PDB entry 7PXP | X-ray diffraction, 2.00 A resolution | chains B and D of the 4 polymer chains in the assembly

== Chain B ==
Protein: Benzoylsuccinyl-CoA thiolase subunit
Organism: Geobacter metallireducens (strain ATCC 53774 / DSM 7210 / GS-15)
Reference sequence: Q39VG2 (Q39VG2_GEOMG); residues 1-146 here = UniProt positions 1-146
Chain sequence (146 residues; row label = number of the first residue in the row):
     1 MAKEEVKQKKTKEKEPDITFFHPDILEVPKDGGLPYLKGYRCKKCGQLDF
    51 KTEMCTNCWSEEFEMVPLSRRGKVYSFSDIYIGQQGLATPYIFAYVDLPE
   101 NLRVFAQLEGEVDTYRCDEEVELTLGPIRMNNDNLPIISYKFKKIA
Unresolved in the structure: 1-15
Curated features (UniProtKB/Swiss-Prot):
  - binding site (Zn(2+)): C42, C45, C55, C58
Bound ions: Zn2+: C42, C45, C55, C58

== Chain D ==
Protein: Benzoylsuccinyl-CoA thiolase subunit
Organism: Geobacter metallireducens (strain ATCC 53774 / DSM 7210 / GS-15)
Reference sequence: Q39VG1 (Q39VG1_GEOMG); residues 1-390 here = UniProt positions 1-390
Chain sequence (392 residues; numbered 1 to 392; the number before each row is that of its first residue):
     1 MKLQREVYIAGVGETKFGKHTVDFDVLGREAALQAMNGSNIDRPDMIQSA
    51 YVGNGMNDMTTGQAVFRGLGMCGPNLPIINVQSACSAGAMAVFCAIKDVA
   101 TGVTDLSIGVGTENHTMHRQSGAAFSAARSDIETMHGAVMTGKYAMRATR
   151 YMHETGATIEDLAMITVKNRKHATHNPYAWFKGAITVEEVVNSRMVAYPM
   201 TLQQCCGIADGAAAVVVGSKEMMKKLGIAKPVKVAGVVVESGPYHNRPRD
   251 ITGDDITETTSEKLYEESGIGPKEVNILELHDAFTIAELLYYECMGLCKK
   301 GDGLKFLRDGQSTYGGQCVVSPRGGLLSYGHPIGASGAAQIAQNVKQLRG
   351 ECGGYQVGPTPKVAMSHVTGGGLSGTEHAACTMHMLVKGWGS
Unresolved in the structure: 121-126, 392
Construct notes: expression tag (391-392)
From the paper describing this entry:
  - catalytic residues: C85, H281, H331, T369 to G372, H378 (proposed by the authors, not directly observed)

== How chain B and chain D interact ==
Residue-residue contacts - 77 pairs, chain B then chain D:
  D17(B) - R129(D)  salt bridge
  I18(B) - R129(D)
  F21(B) - I132(D)  hydrophobic
  F21(B) - M135(D)  hydrophobic
  F21(B) - H136(D)
  I25(B) - I132(D)  hydrophobic
  Q47(B) - R247(D)
  D49(B) - N246(D)  hydrogen bond
  F50(B) - N246(D)
  Y75(B) - R150(D)  hydrogen bond (backbone-side chain)
  Y75(B) - R249(D)  hydrogen bond (side chain-backbone)
  Y75(B) - D250(D)
  Y75(B) - I251(D)  hydrogen bond (side chain-backbone)
  S76(B) - M146(D)  hydrogen bond (side chain-backbone)
  S76(B) - T149(D)
  S76(B) - R150(D)
  S76(B) - I251(D)
  F77(B) - M146(D)
  F77(B) - T149(D)  hydrogen bond (backbone-side chain)
  S78(B) - G142(D)
  S78(B) - A145(D)
  S78(B) - A197(D)
  S78(B) - Y198(D)  hydrogen bond (side chain-backbone)
  D79(B) - A197(D)
  D79(B) - Y198(D)  hydrogen bond (backbone-backbone)
  I80(B) - G142(D)
  I80(B) - V196(D)
  I80(B) - A197(D)  hydrophobic
  Y81(B) - M195(D)
  Y81(B) - V196(D)  hydrogen bond (backbone-backbone)
  I82(B) - R194(D)
  I82(B) - M195(D)
  I82(B) - V196(D)  hydrogen bond (backbone-backbone)
  G83(B) - V139(D)
  Q84(B) - T134(D)  hydrogen bond (side chain-backbone)
  Q84(B) - G137(D)
  Q84(B) - A138(D)  hydrogen bond (side chain-backbone)
  Q84(B) - V139(D)
  L87(B) - G137(D)
  Y91(B) - G137(D)  hydrogen bond (side chain-backbone)
  F93(B) - G137(D)
  F93(B) - A138(D)  hydrophobic
  F93(B) - V139(D)
  F93(B) - G142(D)
  F93(B) - M146(D)  hydrophobic
  A94(B) - M146(D)  hydrophobic
  Y95(B) - E133(D)
  Y95(B) - K143(D)  hydrogen bond
  Y95(B) - M146(D)  hydrophobic
  Y95(B) - I251(D)  hydrophobic
  D97(B) - P248(D)
  N101(B) - R247(D)
  N101(B) - P248(D)
  L102(B) - N246(D)
  R103(B) - N246(D)  hydrogen bond (backbone-backbone)
  R103(B) - P248(D)
  R103(B) - R249(D)  hydrogen bond (side chain-backbone)
  R103(B) - I251(D)
  F105(B) - E133(D)
  F105(B) - H136(D)
  F105(B) - A138(D)  hydrophobic
  F105(B) - M146(D)  hydrophobic
  Q107(B) - H136(D)  hydrogen bond (side chain-backbone)
  C117(B) - T149(D)
  C117(B) - R150(D)
  C117(B) - H153(D)
  D118(B) - R150(D)  salt bridge
  D118(B) - H153(D)  salt bridge
  I128(B) - M135(D)
  R129(B) - R129(D)
  R129(B) - T134(D)  hydrogen bond (side chain-backbone)
  R129(B) - M135(D)  hydrogen bond (side chain-backbone)
  N132(B) - R129(D)
  I137(B) - R129(D)
  S139(B) - H136(D)
  Y140(B) - I132(D)
  Y140(B) - H136(D)  hydrogen bond
Other interface residues (no listed pair), chain B (39 interface residues in all): T56, A106, N131
Other interface residues (no listed pair), chain D (29 interface residues in all): Y244, T252

== In short ==
The interface between chain B and chain D involves 39 residues on one side and 29 on the other, with 20
hydrogen bonds and 3 salt bridges. Polar pairs include D17(B)-R129(D), D118(B)-R150(D) and D118(B)-H153(D).
UniProt lists 4 Zn2+-binding residues on chain B. The paper reports catalytic residues C85(D), H281(D) and
H331(D) among others.
Chain B is Benzoylsuccinyl-CoA thiolase subunit and chain D is Benzoylsuccinyl-CoA thiolase subunit, both from
Geobacter metallireducens (strain ATCC 53774 / DSM 7210 / GS-15); the structure, Benzoylsuccinyl-CoA thiolase,
was determined by X-ray diffraction (same publication as 7PYT and 7YXM).
